Entry 2GZR (X-ray diffraction, 2.30 A resolution); this record covers chain A.

Chain A:
Name: IroE protein
Source organism: Escherichia coli
UniProt: Q6KD95 (Q6KD95_ECOLI); residues 41-318 here = UniProt positions 41-318
Chain sequence (278 residues; each row starts with the number of its first residue):
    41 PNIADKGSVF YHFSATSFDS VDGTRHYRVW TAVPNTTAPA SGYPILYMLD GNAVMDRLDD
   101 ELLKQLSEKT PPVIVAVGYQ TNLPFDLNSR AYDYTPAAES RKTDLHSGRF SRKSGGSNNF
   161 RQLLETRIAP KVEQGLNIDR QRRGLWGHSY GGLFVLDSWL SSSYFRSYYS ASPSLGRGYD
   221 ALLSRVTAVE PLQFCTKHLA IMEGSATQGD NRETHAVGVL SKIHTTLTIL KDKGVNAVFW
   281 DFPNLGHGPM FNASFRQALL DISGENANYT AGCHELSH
Not modelled in the structure: 140-151, 247-257, 306-318
Differences from the reference sequence: modified residue (88, 95, 242, 290)
Modified / non-standard residues: Mse88, Mse95, Mse242, Mse290 (selenomethionine; parent Met)

In short:
Chain A is IroE protein (Escherichia coli); the structure, Enterobactin and Salmochelin Hydrolase IroE, was
determined by X-ray diffraction, deposited together with 2GZS.
